6R3W - chain A; structure by X-ray diffraction, 1.20 A resolution.

== Chain A ==
Molecule: UPF0678 fatty acid-binding protein-like protein ERS007657_00996
From: Mycobacterium tuberculosis
UniProtKB: A0A0E8TXJ8 (A0A0E8TXJ8_MYCTX); residues 1-164 here correspond to UniProt positions 9-172 (UniProt number = residue number + 8)
Chain sequence (172 residues; each row starts with the number of its first residue):
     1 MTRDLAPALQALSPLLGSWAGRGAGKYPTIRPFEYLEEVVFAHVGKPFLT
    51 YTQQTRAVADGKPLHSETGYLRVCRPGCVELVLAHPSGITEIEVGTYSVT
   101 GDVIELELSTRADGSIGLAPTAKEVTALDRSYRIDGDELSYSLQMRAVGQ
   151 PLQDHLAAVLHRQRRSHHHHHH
Disordered / not traced: 1-3, 165-172
Disulfide bonds: C74-C78
Sequence notes: expression tag (165-172)
Bound ions: heme Fe near H155 (its only coordinating residue here)
Ligand contacts: heme (HEM): T29, I30, F33, Y35, Q53, T55, L64, H65, E67, H85, I89, K123, V125, L128, R130, Y141, L143, M145, A147, V148, H155, L156

== Summary ==
Bound to chain A: heme.
Chain A is UPF0678 fatty acid-binding protein-like protein ERS007657_00996 (Mycobacterium tuberculosis); the
structure, M.tuberculosis nitrobindin with a water molecule coordinated to the heme iron atom, was determined
by X-ray diffraction together with 6R3Y from the same study.
